PDB entry 6LNB | electron microscopy, 3.18 A resolution | chains F and N of the 13 polymer chains in the assembly

# Chain F
Protein: CRISPR-associated protein Cas7
Organism: Vibrio cholerae
Chain sequence (354 residues; each row starts with the number of its first residue; numbers below 1 keep their minus sign (Gly-1 is residue -1)):
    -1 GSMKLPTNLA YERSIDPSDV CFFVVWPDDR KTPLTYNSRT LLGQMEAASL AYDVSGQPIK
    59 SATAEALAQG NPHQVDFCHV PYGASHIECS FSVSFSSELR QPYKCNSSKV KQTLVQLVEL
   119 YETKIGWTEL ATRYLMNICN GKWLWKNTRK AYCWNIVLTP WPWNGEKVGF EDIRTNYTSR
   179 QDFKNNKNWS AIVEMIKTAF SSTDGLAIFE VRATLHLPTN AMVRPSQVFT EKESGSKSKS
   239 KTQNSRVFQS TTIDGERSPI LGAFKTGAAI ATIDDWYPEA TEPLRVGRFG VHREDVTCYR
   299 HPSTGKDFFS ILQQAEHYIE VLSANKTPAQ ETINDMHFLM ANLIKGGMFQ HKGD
Unresolved in the structure: -1 to 0, 229-240, 322-323, 351-352

# Chain N
Molecule: Target DNA strand
Sequence (51 nucleotides; numbered 1 to 51; the number before each row is that of its first residue):
     1 AAACCTTGGG AGGTAGACGC GGACATCAAG CCCGCCGTGA AGGTCTTAGG G
Unresolved in the structure: 1-13, 47-51

# Interface between chain F and chain N
Pairs across the interface (17; chain F residue first):
  Thr5(F) with DG39(N), hydrogen bond to the phosphate
  Asn6(F) with DG39(N), sugar contact
  Met43(F) with DG30(N), phosphate contact
  Ser47(F) with DC33(N), hydrogen bond to the phosphate
  Gly68(F) with DA29(N), sugar contact
  Asn69(F) with DG30(N), sugar contact; DC31(N), base contact
  Pro70(F) with DG30(N), sugar contact
  His71(F) with DC31(N), hydrogen bond to the base
  Lys102(F) with DG39(N), base contact
  Phe227(F) with DC35(N), base contact
  Gln241(F) with DC31(N), phosphate contact
  Ser243(F) with DC31(N), base contact
  Met346(F) with DT38(N), base contact; DG39(N), base contact
  Gln348(F) with DG39(N), hydrogen bond to the base
  Lys350(F) with DG39(N), hydrogen bond to the phosphate
Other interface residues (no listed pair), chain F (18 interface residues in all): Leu48, Gln67, His349
Other interface residues (no listed pair), chain N (10 interface residues in all): DA28, DC32, DA40

# In short
18 residues of chain F face 10 of chain N across their interface; the contacts include 5 hydrogen bonds. Polar
pairs include His71(F)-DC31(N), Gln348(F)-DG39(N) and Thr5(F)-DG39(N).
Here chain F is CRISPR-associated protein Cas7 (Vibrio cholerae) and chain N is Target DNA strand. Entry 6LNB
(CryoEM structure of Cascade-TniQ-dsDNA complex) was determined by electron microscopy (same publication as
6LNC).
